8CP5 - chain A; structure by X-ray diffraction, 2.54 A resolution.

Chain A:
Molecule: FAD-binding protein
From: Streptomyces sp. V2
UniProt: A0A2V1NMV1 (A0A2V1NMV1_9ACTN); numbering as in UniProt (aligned over 1-601)
Chain sequence (601 residues; row label = number of the first residue in the row):
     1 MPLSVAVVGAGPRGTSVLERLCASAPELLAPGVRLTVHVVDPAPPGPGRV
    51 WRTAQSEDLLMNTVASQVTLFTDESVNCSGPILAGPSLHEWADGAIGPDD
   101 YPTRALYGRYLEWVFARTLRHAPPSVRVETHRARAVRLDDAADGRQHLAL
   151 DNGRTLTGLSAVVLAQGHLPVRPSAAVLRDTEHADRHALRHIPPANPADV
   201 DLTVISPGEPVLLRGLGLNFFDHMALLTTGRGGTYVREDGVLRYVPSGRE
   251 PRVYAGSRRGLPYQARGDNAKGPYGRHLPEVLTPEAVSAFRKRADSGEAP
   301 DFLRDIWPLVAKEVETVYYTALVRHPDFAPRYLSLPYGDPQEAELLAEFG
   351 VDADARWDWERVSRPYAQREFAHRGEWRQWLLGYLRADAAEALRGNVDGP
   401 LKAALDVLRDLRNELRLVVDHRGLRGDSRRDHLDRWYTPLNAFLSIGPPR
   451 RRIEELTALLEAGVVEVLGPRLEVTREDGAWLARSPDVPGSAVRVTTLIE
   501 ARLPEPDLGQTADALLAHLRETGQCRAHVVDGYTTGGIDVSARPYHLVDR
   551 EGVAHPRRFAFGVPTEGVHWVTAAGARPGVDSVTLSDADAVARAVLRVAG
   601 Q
Not modelled in the structure: 1
Residues lining bound ligands:
  - FAD (flavin-adenine dinucleotide): Val8, Gly9, Ala10, Gly11, Pro12, Arg13, Gly14, Val40, Asp41, Pro42, Ala43, Gly48, Arg49, Val50, Trp51, Met61, Asn62, Thr63, Arg104, Ala133, Arg134, Ala135, Ala165, Gln166, Gly167, His168, Leu169, Asn196, Leu503, Asp513, Leu515, Val563, Thr572, Ala573, Ala574, Gly575
  - NADP (NAP; NADP nicotinamide-adenine-dinucleotide phosphate): Leu60, Met61, Asn62, Arg104, Arg214, Gly215, Leu216, Gly217, Leu218, Asn219, Asp222, Ser257, Arg258, Arg259, Tyr263, Ala442, Ile446, Ala501, Arg502, Leu503, Ala573
Reported in the primary citation:
  - binding site for flavin-adenine dinucleotide: Trp51, Asn62
  - binding site for sulfate ion: Arg266, Arg409, Arg412, Asn413, Arg416
  - mutagenesis - N413E, V571F: unchanged catalytic activity on NADP

Overview:
Bound to chain A: flavin-adenine dinucleotide and NADP. The paper reports a binding site for sulfate ion at
Arg266, Arg409 and Arg412 among others; N413E and V571F leave catalytic activity on NADP unchanged.
Chain A is FAD-binding protein (Streptomyces sp. V2); the structure, Structure of Aspartate-N-hydroxylase
(FzmM)from Streptomyces sp. V2: complex with NADPH and Sulphate, was determined by X-ray diffraction,
deposited together with 8CP2.
